Entry 9G24 (electron microscopy, 3.50 A resolution); this record covers chains B and R of the 17 polymer chains in the assembly.

# Chain B
Molecule: DNA-directed RNA polymerase I subunit RPA135
From: Saccharomyces cerevisiae
Notes: EC 2.7.7.6
Reference sequence: P22138 (RPA2_YEAST); numbering as in UniProt (aligned over 1-1203)
Sequence (1203 residues; row label = number of the first residue in the row):
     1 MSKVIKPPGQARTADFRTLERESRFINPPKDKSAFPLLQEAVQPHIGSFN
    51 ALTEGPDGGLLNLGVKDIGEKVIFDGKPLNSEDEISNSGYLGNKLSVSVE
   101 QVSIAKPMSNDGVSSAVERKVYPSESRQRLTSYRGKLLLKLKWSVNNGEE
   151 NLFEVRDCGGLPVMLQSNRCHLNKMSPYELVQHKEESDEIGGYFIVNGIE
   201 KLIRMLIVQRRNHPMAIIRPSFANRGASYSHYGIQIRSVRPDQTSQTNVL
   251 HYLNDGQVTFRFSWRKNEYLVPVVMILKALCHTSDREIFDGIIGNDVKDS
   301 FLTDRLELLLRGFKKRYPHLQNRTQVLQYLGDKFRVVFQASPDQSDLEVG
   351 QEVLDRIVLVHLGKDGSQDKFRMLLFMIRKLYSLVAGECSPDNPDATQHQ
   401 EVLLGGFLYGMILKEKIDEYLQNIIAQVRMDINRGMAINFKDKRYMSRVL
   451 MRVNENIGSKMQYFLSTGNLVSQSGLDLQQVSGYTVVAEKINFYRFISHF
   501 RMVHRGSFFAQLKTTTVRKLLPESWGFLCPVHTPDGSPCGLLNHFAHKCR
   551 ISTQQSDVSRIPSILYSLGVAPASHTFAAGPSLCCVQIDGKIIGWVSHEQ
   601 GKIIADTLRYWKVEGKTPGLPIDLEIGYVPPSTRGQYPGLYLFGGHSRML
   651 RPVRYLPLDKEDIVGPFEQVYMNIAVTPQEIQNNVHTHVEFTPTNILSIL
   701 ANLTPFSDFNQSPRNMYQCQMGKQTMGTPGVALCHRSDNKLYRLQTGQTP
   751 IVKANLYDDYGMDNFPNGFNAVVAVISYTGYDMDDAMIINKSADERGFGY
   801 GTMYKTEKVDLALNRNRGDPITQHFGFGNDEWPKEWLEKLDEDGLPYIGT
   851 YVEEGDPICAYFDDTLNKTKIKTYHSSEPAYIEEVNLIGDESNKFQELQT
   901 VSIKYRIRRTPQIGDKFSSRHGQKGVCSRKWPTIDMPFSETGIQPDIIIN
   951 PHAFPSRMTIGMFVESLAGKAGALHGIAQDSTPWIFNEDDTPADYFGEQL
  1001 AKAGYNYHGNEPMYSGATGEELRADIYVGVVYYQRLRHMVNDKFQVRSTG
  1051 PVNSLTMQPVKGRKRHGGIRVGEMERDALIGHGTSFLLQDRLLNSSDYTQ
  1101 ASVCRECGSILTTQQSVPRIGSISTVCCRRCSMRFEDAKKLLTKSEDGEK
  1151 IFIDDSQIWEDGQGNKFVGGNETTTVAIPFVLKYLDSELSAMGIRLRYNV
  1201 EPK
Unresolved in the structure: 1-10, 79-87, 1139-1154
Curated features (UniProtKB/Swiss-Prot):
  - zinc finger: Cys1104 to Cys1131 (C4-type)
  - modified residue: Ser2 (N-acetylserine), Ser81 (Phosphoserine), Ser1156 (Phosphoserine)
Ion coordination: Zn2+: Cys1104, Cys1107, Cys1128, Cys1131
Ligand contacts: AMP-CPP (APC; diphosphomethylphosphonic acid adenosyl ester): Arg714, Ser956, Arg957
From the paper describing this entry:
  - binding site for AMP-CPP: Arg714, Arg957

# Chain R
Molecule: 12-nt RNA strand
Sequence (12 nucleotides; row label = number of the first residue in the row):
     1 AUAAAUCGAGAG
Unresolved in the structure: 1
Ion coordination: Mg2+: G12 (shared with 3 residues of chain A)

# Chain B / chain R interface
Residue-residue contacts (7):
  Glu489(B) - A9(R)  sugar contact
  Arg495(B) - A9(R)  phosphate contact
  Arg495(B) - G10(R)  salt bridge to the phosphate
  Lys916(B) - G12(R)  salt bridge to the phosphate
  His1038(B) - G10(R)  sugar contact
  Arg1065(B) - U2(R)  hydrogen bond to the phosphate
  Arg1065(B) - A3(R)  sugar contact
Also at the interface, not in a pair above, chain B (8 interface residues in all): Ser482, Gln720, Lys924
Also at the interface, not in a pair above, chain R (7 interface residues in all): C7, A11

# Overview
The interface between chain B and chain R involves 8 residues on one side and 7 on the other, with 1 hydrogen
bond and 2 salt bridges. Among the polar pairs are Arg1065(B)-U2(R), Arg495(B)-G10(R) and Lys916(B)-G12(R).
Bound to chain B: AMP-CPP. The paper reports a binding site for AMP-CPP at Arg714(B) and Arg957(B).
Chain B is DNA-directed RNA polymerase I subunit RPA135 (Saccharomyces cerevisiae) and chain R is a 12-nt RNA
strand; the structure, Yeast RNA polymerase I elongation complex stalled by an apurinic site bound to
nucleotide analog AMPCPP ..., was determined by electron microscopy, deposited together with 9G1V, 9G1X, 9G23,
9G26, 9G27, 9G29, 9G2B and 9G2C.
